Entry 4LIM (X-ray diffraction, 1.63 A resolution); this record covers chain A.

[Chain A]
Molecule: DNA primase small subunit
Source organism: Saccharomyces cerevisiae
Notes: EC 2.7.7.-
UniProtKB: P10363 (PRI1_YEAST); numbering as in UniProt (aligned over 8-396)
Sequence (391 residues; numbered 6 to 396; the number before each row is that of its first residue):
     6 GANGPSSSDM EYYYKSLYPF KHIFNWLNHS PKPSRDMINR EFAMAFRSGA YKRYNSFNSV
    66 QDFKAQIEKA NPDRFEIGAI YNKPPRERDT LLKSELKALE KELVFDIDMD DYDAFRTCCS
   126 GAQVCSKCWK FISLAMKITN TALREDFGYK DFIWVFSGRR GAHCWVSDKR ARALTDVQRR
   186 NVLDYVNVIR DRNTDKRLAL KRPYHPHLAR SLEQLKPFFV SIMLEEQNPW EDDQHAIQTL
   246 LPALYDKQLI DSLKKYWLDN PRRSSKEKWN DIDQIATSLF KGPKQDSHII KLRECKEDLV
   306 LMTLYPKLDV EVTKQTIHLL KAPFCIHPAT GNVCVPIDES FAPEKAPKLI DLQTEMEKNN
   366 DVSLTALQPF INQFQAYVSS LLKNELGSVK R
Disordered / not traced: 93-99, 394-396
Differences from the reference sequence: expression tag (6-7)
Curated features (UniProtKB/Swiss-Prot):
  - motif: Cys-123 to Cys-133 (Zinc knuckle motif)
  - active site: Glu-46, Asp-111, Asp-113
Bound ions: Zn2+: Cys-123, Cys-124, Cys-130, Cys-133
What the authors report for this chain:
  - catalytic residues: Asp-111, Asp-113, Asp-314 (by similarity / conservation)
  - mutagenesis - S162A, H168A: abolished growth

[Summary]
Cys-123, Cys-124, Cys-130 and Cys-133 coordinate Zn2+. UniProt lists 3 active-site residues. From the paper:
catalytic residues Asp-111, Asp-113 and Asp-314; S162A and H168A abolish growth.
Chain A is DNA primase small subunit (Saccharomyces cerevisiae); the structure, Crystal structure of the
catalytic subunit of yeast primase, was determined by X-ray diffraction, deposited together with 4LIK and
4LIL.
